PDB entry 7XAQ | electron microscopy, 3.59 A resolution | chains E and G of the 10 polymer chains in the assembly

== Chain E ==
Molecule: fadD1
Source organism: Pseudomonas aeruginosa PAO1
Sequence (43 nucleotides; row label = number of the first residue in the row):
     1 GACCGTGACCGAGACTAATGTCTCGGTCATTTTTTTGACCGAA

== Chain G ==
Name: Probable transcriptional regulator
Source organism: Pseudomonas aeruginosa PAO1
Reference sequence: Q9HZP1 (Q9HZP1_PSEAE); residue numbers follow UniProt; this construct covers 1-212
Sequence (212 residues; row label = number of the first residue in the row):
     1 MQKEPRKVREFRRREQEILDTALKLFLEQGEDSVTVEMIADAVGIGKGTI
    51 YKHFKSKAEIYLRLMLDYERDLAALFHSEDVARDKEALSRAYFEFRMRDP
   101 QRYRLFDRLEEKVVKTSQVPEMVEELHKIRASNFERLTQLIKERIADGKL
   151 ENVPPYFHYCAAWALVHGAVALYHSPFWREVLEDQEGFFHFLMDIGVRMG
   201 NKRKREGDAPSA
Not modelled in the structure: 1-3, 205-212

== Interface between chain E and chain G ==
Pairs across the interface (27; chain E residue first):
  DC24(E) with Asp32(G), phosphate contact; Thr35(G), hydrogen bond to the phosphate; Lys57(G), salt bridge to the phosphate
  DG25(E) with Thr35(G), hydrogen bond to the phosphate; Val36(G), hydrogen bond to the phosphate; Glu37(G), hydrogen bond to the phosphate; Met38(G), phosphate contact; Tyr51(G), sugar contact; Lys57(G), sugar contact
  DG26(E) with Val36(G), phosphate contact; Tyr51(G), phosphate contact; Lys55(G), phosphate contact; Ser56(G), phosphate contact; Lys57(G), phosphate contact
  DT27(E) with Tyr51(G), base contact; Lys55(G), phosphate contact
  DC28(E) with Tyr51(G), base contact; Lys52(G), base contact
  DA29(E) with Lys52(G), base contact
  DT30(E) with Lys52(G), base contact
  DT33(E) with Glu10(G), base contact
  DT34(E) with Glu10(G), base contact
  DT35(E) with Arg6(G), phosphate contact; Lys7(G), phosphate contact; Arg9(G), phosphate contact
  DT36(E) with Arg6(G), phosphate contact; Lys7(G), phosphate contact
Other interface residues (no listed pair), chain G (15 interface residues in all): Lys47

== In short ==
11 residues of chain E and 15 residues of chain G are in contact, with 4 hydrogen bonds and 1 salt bridge.
Polar contacts include DC24(E)-Thr35(G), DG25(E)-Thr35(G) and DG25(E)-Val36(G).
Here chain E is fadD1 and chain G is Probable transcriptional regulator, both from Pseudomonas aeruginosa
PAO1. Entry 7XAQ (Cryo-EM structure of PvrA-DNA complex) was determined by electron microscopy.
